Entry 8TPJ (electron microscopy, 2.10 A resolution); this record covers chains N and Q of the 20 polymer chains in the assembly.

== Chain N ==
Protein: Allophycocyanin alpha chain
From: Synechocystis sp. PCC 6803
Reference sequence: Q01951 (PHAA_SYNY3); numbering as in UniProt (aligned over 1-161)
Sequence (161 residues; row label = number of the first residue in the row):
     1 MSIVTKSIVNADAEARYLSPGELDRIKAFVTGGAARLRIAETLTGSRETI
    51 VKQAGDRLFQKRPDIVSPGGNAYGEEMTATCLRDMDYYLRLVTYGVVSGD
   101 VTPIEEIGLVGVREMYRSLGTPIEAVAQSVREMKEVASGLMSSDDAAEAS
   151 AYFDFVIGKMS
Disordered / not traced: 1
Curated features (UniProtKB/Swiss-Prot):
  - binding site ((2R,3E)-phycocyanobilin): Cys-81
  - modified residue: Asn-71 (N4-methylasparagine)
Covalent attachments: phycocyanobilin (CYC) linked to Cys-81
Small-molecule neighbours: phycocyanobilin (CYC): Leu-58, Ile-65, Asn-71, Ala-72, Met-77, Thr-80, Arg-83, Asp-84, Met-85, Tyr-87, Tyr-88, Leu-91, Ile-107, Gly-108, Met-115, Tyr-116, Leu-119, Thr-121, Pro-122, Ala-125, Val-126, Ser-129

== Chain Q ==
Protein: Phycobilisome rod-core linker polypeptide CpcG
From: Synechocystis sp. PCC 6803
Reference sequence: P73093 (PYG_SYNY3); residues 1-249 here = UniProt positions 1-249
Sequence (249 residues; row label = number of the first residue in the row):
     1 MALPLLNYAPKSQNVRVEGYEIGSEEKPVVFTTENILSSSDMDNLIEAAY
    51 RQIFFHAFKWDREKVLESQLRNGQITVRDFVRGLLLSNTFRNSFYEKNSN
   101 YRFVEHCVQKILGRDVYSEREKIAWSIVVATKGYQGLIDDLLNSDEYLNN
   151 FGYDTVPYQRRRNLPGREAGELPFNIKSPRYDAYHRRQLGFPQIVWQNEV
   201 RRFIPQEKKLTAGNPMNFLGMARSINPAANTIPKVSAQNINIEASVPRR
Disordered / not traced: 1-207

== How chain N and chain Q interact ==
Contacting residue pairs (31):
  Glu-48(N) with Met-221(Q)
  Val-51(N) with Met-221(Q), hydrophobic
  Lys-52(N) with Met-221(Q); Ser-224(Q), hydrogen bond; Ile-225(Q)
  Phe-59(N) with Ile-225(Q), hydrophobic; Pro-227(Q), hydrophobic
  Pro-63(N) with Asn-230(Q)
  Asp-64(N) with Asn-230(Q)
  Val-66(N) with Pro-227(Q), hydrophobic; Ala-228(Q); Ala-229(Q)
  Ser-67(N) with Ala-229(Q); Asn-230(Q), hydrogen bond (side chain-backbone)
  Glu-75(N) with Leu-219(Q); Ala-222(Q); Arg-223(Q)
  Thr-78(N) with Ala-222(Q)
  Ala-79(N) with Pro-215(Q); Phe-218(Q); Leu-219(Q); Ala-222(Q)
  Thr-80(N) with Pro-215(Q)
  Leu-82(N) with Met-221(Q), hydrophobic; Ala-222(Q); Ile-225(Q), hydrophobic
  Arg-83(N) with Gly-213(Q), hydrogen bond (side chain-backbone); Pro-215(Q); Phe-218(Q)
  Asp-86(N) with Phe-218(Q)
  Tyr-87(N) with Gly-213(Q)
Other interface residues (no listed pair), chain N (20 interface residues in all): Asp-56, Pro-68, Tyr-73, Glu-76
Other interface residues (no listed pair), chain Q (14 interface residues in all): Asn-214

== Overview ==
Chain N and chain Q form an interface of 20 and 14 residues respectively; the contacts include 3 hydrogen
bonds. Among the polar pairs are Lys-52(N)/Ser-224(Q), Ser-67(N)/Asn-230(Q) and Arg-83(N)/Gly-213(Q).
Covalently linked phycocyanobilin: at Cys-81(N). Curated annotation (UniProt) lists
(2R,3E)-phycocyanobilin-binding residue Cys-81(N) on chain N.
Here chain N is Allophycocyanin alpha chain and chain Q is Phycobilisome rod-core linker polypeptide CpcG,
both from Synechocystis sp. PCC 6803. Entry 8TPJ (Top cylinder bound to OCP from high-resolution phycobilisome
quenched by OCP (local refinement)) was determined by electron microscopy, deposited together with 8TO2.
